Entry 4O69 (X-ray diffraction, 2.25 A resolution); this record covers chain A.

[Chain A]
Name: Cyclic GMP-AMP synthase
Source organism: Homo sapiens
Notes: EC 2.7.7.86
Reference sequence: Q8N884 (CGAS_HUMAN); residue numbers follow UniProt; this construct covers 161-522
Chain sequence (363 residues; row label = number of the first residue in the row):
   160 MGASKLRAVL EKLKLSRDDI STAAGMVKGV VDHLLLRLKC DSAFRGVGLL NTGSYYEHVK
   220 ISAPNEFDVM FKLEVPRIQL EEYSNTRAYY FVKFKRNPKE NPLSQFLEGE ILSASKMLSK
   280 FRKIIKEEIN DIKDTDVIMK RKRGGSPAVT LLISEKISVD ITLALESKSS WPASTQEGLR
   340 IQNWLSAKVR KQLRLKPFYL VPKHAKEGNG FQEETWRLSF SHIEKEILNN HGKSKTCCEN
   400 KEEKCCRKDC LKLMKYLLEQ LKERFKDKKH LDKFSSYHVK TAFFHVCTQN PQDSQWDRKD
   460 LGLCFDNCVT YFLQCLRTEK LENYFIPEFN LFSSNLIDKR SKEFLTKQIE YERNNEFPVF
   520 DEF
Not modelled in the structure: 292-293, 304-305, 366-370, 522
Construct notes: expression tag (160)
Ion coordination: Zn2+: H390, C396, C397, C404
Curated features (UniProtKB/Swiss-Prot):
  - region: K384 to K407 (DNA-binding)
  - motif: L169 to L174 (Nuclear export signal), D295 to S305 (Nuclear localization signal), K299 to R302 (KRKR-loop), K427 to H429 (KKH-loop)
  - binding site (GTP): T211, D319, R376 to E383
  - binding site (ATP): S213, E225 to D227, S380 to E383, K414, S435 to K439
  - binding site (Mg(2+)): E225, D227, D319
  - binding site (2',3'-cGAMP): D227, D319, K362, R376
  - binding site (Zn(2+)): H390, C396, C397, C404
  - site: K187 (Important for preferential detection of curved long DNA), L195 (Important for preferential detection of curved long DNA), R255 (Arginine-anchor), D319, I320 (Cleavage)
  - modified residue: D191 (PolyADP-ribosyl aspartic acid), N210 (Microbial infection: Deamidated asparagine), S213 (Phosphoserine), Y215 (Phosphotyrosine), E286 (5-glutamyl polyglutamate), S305 (Phosphoserine), E314 (5-glutamyl glutamate), K384 (N6-acetyllysine), N389 (Microbial infection: Deamidated asparagine), K392 (N6-acetyllysine), K394 (N6-acetyllysine), K414 (N6-acetyllysine), S434 (Phosphoserine), S435 (Phosphoserine), Q451 (Microbial infection: Deamidated glutamine), Q454 (Microbial infection: Deamidated glutamine), K506 (N6-methyllysine)
  - lipidation (S-palmitoyl cysteine): C404, C405, C474
  - cross-link (Glycyl lysine isopeptide (Lys-Gly)): K173 (interchain with G-Cter in ubiquitin), K231 (interchain with G-Cter in SUMO), K285 (interchain with G-Cter in ubiquitin), K347 (interchain with G-Cter in SUMO), K384 (interchain with G-Cter in SUMO), K394 (interchain with G-Cter in SUMO), K411 (interchain with G-Cter in ubiquitin), K414 (interchain with G-Cter in ubiquitin), K427 (interchain with G-Cter in ubiquitin), K428 (interchain with G-Cter in ubiquitin), K479 (interchain with G-Cter in SUMO)
  - natural variant: G303 (G303E: Found in patients with tumors), K432 (K432T: Found in patients with uterine endometrioid carcinoma)
  - mutagenesis: L169 to L174 (Abolished export from the nucleus to the cytosol in response to DNA stimulation), K171 to L174 (Abolishes DNA-binding but does not affect translocation to the nucleus following treatment with etoposide; when associated with A-407), K171 (K171A: No effect on stimulation of interferon production), L172 (L172A: Impaired type-I interferon production in response to DNA stimulation), K173 (K173A: Strongly reduces enzyme activity and stimulation of interferon production; when associated with A-176. No effect on stimulation of interferon production ...), L174 (L174N: Strongly reduces enzyme activity and stimulation of interferon production), R176 (R176A: Strongly reduces enzyme activity and stimulation of interferon production; when associated with A-173), K187 (K187N: Induces alteration of the DNA-binding surface and leads to increased synthesis of cyclic GMP-AMP (cGAMP); when associated with R-195), D191 (D191A: Abolished poly-ADP-ribosylation by PARP1, stimulating interferon production), L195 (L195R: Induces alteration of the DNA-binding surface and leads to increased synthesis of cyclic GMP-AMP (cGAMP); when associated with N-187), N210 to Y214 (Abolishes DNA-binding but does not affect translocation to the nucleus following treatment with etoposide; when associated with A-384), N210 (N210D: More than 75% inhibition of interferon beta production), 58 further mutagenesis entries in UniProt
From the paper describing this entry:
  - binding site for sulfate ion: S213, K414, S435
  - conformationally variable residues (loop rearrangement): G212, S213, V218, K219, K384
  - mutagenesis - R236E/K254E, K254E/K327E, K384A, K407A, K411A: abolished signaling
  - self-association interface (contacts with another copy of this molecule); pairs are residue here / residue on that copy: K347-E398, K394-N389 (backbone contact), K394-G391 (backbone contact)
  - mutagenesis - K254E, K327E: decreased signaling
  - mutagenesis - R166A, K187A, K198A: unchanged signaling in response to IFNbeta
  - mutagenesis - K347E, R353E, K394E: abolished signaling in response to IFNbeta

[Summary]
H390, C396, C397 and C404 form the Zn2+ site. From UniProt: 10 GTP-binding residues, 14 ATP-binding residues,
3 Mg2+-binding residues and 4 residues binding 2',3'-cGAMP. From the paper: a binding site for sulfate ion at
S213, K414 and S435; R236E/K254E, K254E/K327E and K384A, among others, abolish signaling; 13 substitutions
were tested in all.
Chain A is Cyclic GMP-AMP synthase (Homo sapiens); the structure, Human cyclic GMP-AMP synthase (cGAS) in
complex with sulfate ion, was determined by X-ray diffraction, deposited together with 4O67, 4O68 and 4O6A.
